PDB entry 8P8B | electron microscopy, 2.90 A resolution | chains 3 and c of the 38 polymer chains in the assembly

# Chain 3
Molecule: 23S ribosomal RNA
Organism: Mycoplasmoides pneumoniae M129
Sequence (2907 nucleotides; row label = number of the first residue in the row):
     1 UACAAUAAGU UACUAAGGGC UUAUGGUGGA UGCCUUGGCA CUAAUAGGCG AUGAAGGACG
    61 UGUUAACCUG CGAUAAGCUU CGGGUAGGUG GUAAGAACCU CAGAUCCGGA GAUUUCCGAA
   121 UGGAGCAAUC CGGUAGUUGG AAACAGCUAU CAUUAAUUGA UGAAUAAAUA GUCAAUUAAA
   181 GCAAUACGUG GUGAAGUGAA ACAUCUCAGU AGCCACAGGA AAAGAAAACG AAUGUGAUUC
   241 CGUGUGUAGU GGCGAGCGAA AGCGGAACAG GCCAAACUUA UCAUUAGAUA GGGGUUGUAG
   301 GGCUUGCAAU GUGGACUUGA AAACGAUAGA AGAAGCUGUU GGAAAGCAGC GCGCAAAAGG
   361 GUGAUAGCCC CGUAUUUGAA AUUGUUUUCA UACCUAGCGA GAUCCCUGAG UAGCUCGGAA
   421 AACGUUAUUU UGAGUGAAUC UGCCCAGACC AUUGGGUAAG CCUAAAUACU AAUUAGUGAC
   481 CGAUAGCGAA ACAGUACCGU GAGGGAAAGG UGAAAAGAAC CCAGAGAUGG GAGUGAAAUA
   541 GAUUCUGAAA CCAUAUGCCU ACAACGUGUC AGAGCACAUU AAUGUGUGAU GGCGUGCGUU
   601 UUGAAGUAUG AGCCGGCGAG UUAUGAUAGC AAGCGUUAGU UAACCAGGAG AUGGGGAGCU
   661 GUAGCGAAAG CGAGUUUUAA AAGAGCGUUU GUUUGUUAUU AUAGACCCGA AACGGGUUGA
   721 GCUAGUCAUG AGCAGGUUGA AGGUUGAGUA ACAUCAACUG GAGGACCGAA CCGACUCUCG
   781 UUGAAACGAU AGCGGAUGAC UUGUGAUUAG GGGUGAAAUU CCAAUCGAAA UCCGUGAUAG
   841 CUGGUUCUCG UCGAAAUAGC UUUAAGGCUA GCGUGAGAUC ACAAAUAAGU GGAGGUAAAG
   901 CUACUGAAUG UAUGAUGGCG CCACCUAGGC GUACUGAAUA CAAUUAAACU CUGAAUGCCA
   961 UUUAUUUUAU UCUCGCAGUC AGACAGUGGG GGAUAAGCUU CAUUGUCAAG AGGGGAAGAG
  1021 CCCAGAUCAU UAAAUAAGGU CCCCAAAAUA UACUAAGUGG AAAAGGAUGU GAAAGUGCUA
  1081 AAACAGCAAG GAUGUUGGCU UAGAAGCAGC CAUCGUUUAA AGAGUGCGUA ACAGCUCACU
  1141 UGUCGAGUGU UUUUGCGCCG AAGAUGUAAC GGGGCUAAGU AUAUUACCGA AUUUAUGGAU
  1201 AAGAUUUAUA UCUUGUGGUA GACGAGCGUU GUAUUGGAGU UGAAGUCAAA GCGUGAGCAU
  1261 UGGUGGAUCC AAUACAAGUG AGAAUGCCGG CAUGAGUAAC GCUUGGGAGU GAGAAUCUCC
  1321 CAAACCGAUU GACUAAGGUU UCCUGGACCA GGGUCGUCCU UCCAGGGUUA GUCUGGACCU
  1381 AAGCUGAGGC UGAAAAGCGU AGGCGAUGGA CAACAGGUUA AUAUUCCUGU ACUUACAGUU
  1441 AGACUGAUGG AGUGACAAAG AAGGUUUUCC ACCCCCAUAA UUGGAUUUGG GGAUAAAUCA
  1501 UAAGGUGGUA CAAUAGGCAA AUCCGUUGUG CAUAACAUUG AGUGAUGAUG UCGAGUGAAU
  1561 GAGUGAUCAA GUAGCGAAGG UGGUAUUAAU CAUGCUUUCA AGAAAAGCUU CUAGGGUUAA
  1621 UCUAGCUGUA ACCAGUACCG AGAACGAACA CACGUAGUCA AGGAGAGGAU CCUAAGGUUA
  1681 GCGAGUGAAC UAUAGCCAAG GAACUCUGCA AAUUAACCCC GUAAGUUAGC GAGAAGGGGU
  1741 GCUUAUGUAA AAGUAAGCCG CAGUGAAGAA CGAGGGGGGA CUGUUUAACU AAAACACAAC
  1801 UCUAUGCCAA ACCGUAAGGU GAUGUAUAUG GGGUGACACC UGCCCAGUGC UGGAAGGUUA
  1861 AAGAAGGAGG UUAGCGCAAG CGAAGCUUUU AACUGAAGCC CCAGUGAACG GCGGCCGUAA
  1921 CUAUAACGGU CCUAAGGUAG CGAAAUUCCU AGUCGGGUAA AUUCCGUCCC GCUUGAAUGG
  1981 UGUAACCAUC UCUUGACUGU CUCGGCUAUA GACUCGGUGA AAUCCAGGUA CGGGUGAAGA
  2041 CACCCGUUAG GCGCAACGGG ACGGAAAGAC CCCGUGAAGC UUUACUGUAG CUUAAUAUUG
  2101 AUCAGGACAU UAUCAUGUAG AGAAUAGGUA GGAGCAAUCG AUGCAAGUUC GCUAGGACUU
  2161 GUUGAUGCGA AAGGUGGAAU ACUACCCUUG GUUGUGUGCU GUUCUAAUUG GUAACUGUUA
  2221 UCCAGUUUCA AGACAGUGUU AGGUGGGCAG UUUGACUGGG GCGGUCGCCU CCUAAAAGGU
  2281 AACGGAGGCG UACAAAGGUA CCUUCAGUAC GGUUGGAAAU CGUAUGUAGA GUGUAAUGGU
  2341 GUAAGGGUGC UUGACUGUGA GACAUACAGG UCGAACAGGU GAGAAAUCAG GUCAUAGUGA
  2401 UCCGGUGGUC CAGUAUGGAA UGGCCAUCGC UCAACGGAUA AAAGCUACUC CGGGGAUAAC
  2461 AGGCUGAUAC UGCCCAAGAG UUCAUAUCGA CGGCAGUGUU UGGCACCUCG AUGUCGACUC
  2521 AUCUCAUCCU CGAGCUGAAG CAGGUUCGAA GGGUUCGGCU GUUCGCCGAU UAAAGAGAUA
  2581 CGUGAGUUGG GUUCAAACCG UCGUGAGACA GGUUGGUCCC UAUCUAUUGU GCCCGUAGGA
  2641 AGAUUGAAGA GUGUUGCUUC UAGUACGAGA GGACCGAAGC GAGGACACCU CUUAUGCUCC
  2701 AGUUGUAGCG CCAGCUGCAC CGCUGGGUAG UAACGUGUCU AUUAGAUAAA CGCUGAAAGC
  2761 AUCUAAGUGU GAAACUAUCU CAAAGAUUAA UCUUCCCAUU UCGCAAGAAA GUAAGAGCCG
  2821 UCAAAGACGA UGACGUUGAU AGGUUACAGG UGUAAGCAUA GUGAUAUGUU GAGCUGAGUA
  2881 AUACUAAUUG CUCGAGGACU UAUUGGA
Disordered / not traced: 1-7, 2901-2907
Modified residues: 1MG (1N-methylguanosine-5'-monophosphate) at position 783; OMG (o2'-methylguanosine-5'-monophosphate) at position 2259; 2MA (2-methyladenosine-5'-monophosphate) at position 2511
Bound ions: Mg2+ site 1: A16, G17; Mg2+ site 2: G196, U2251; Mg2+ site 3 near U197 (its only coordinating residue here); Mg2+ site 4: A201, C202; Mg2+ site 5 near A222 (its only coordinating residue here); Mg2+ site 6 near A331 (its only coordinating residue here); Mg2+ site 7 near A333 (its only coordinating residue here); Mg2+ site 8: U428, C445; Mg2+ site 9 near G442 (its only coordinating residue here); Mg2+ site 10: G447, A2415; Mg2+ site 11 near A458 (its only coordinating residue here); Mg2+ site 12: U484, A508; 128 more Mg2+ sites not listed; 1 more K+ sites not listed
Small-molecule neighbours:
  - chloramphenicol (CLM): G2068, A2069, A2459, C2460, 2MA_2511, U2512, G2513, U2514
  - pentane-1,5-diamine (N2P), molecule 1: C565, C593, G594, C2043, C2044, C2045
  - pentane-1,5-diamine (N2P), molecule 2: G721, C722, U804, G805, A806
  - pentane-1,5-diamine (N2P), molecule 3: 1MG_783, A784, A785, G1301, G1353, C1649
  - 1,4-diaminobutane (PUT), molecule 1: G620, U621, A698, U699, U700
  - 1,4-diaminobutane (PUT), molecule 2: A711, A712, G827, A828, U2449, C2450
  - 1,4-diaminobutane (PUT), molecule 3: U737, U738, G739, G761, A762, G763, A765, G1460, A1461
  - 1,4-diaminobutane (PUT), molecule 4: A1324, C1325, C1672, U1673, A2707, G2708, G2717, C2718
  - 1,4-diaminobutane (PUT), molecule 5: C1348, C1349, A1350, G1351, G1352, G1356, U1357, C1358
  - 1,4-diaminobutane (PUT), molecule 6: C1912, G1937, U1973, U1974, G1975, U2601
  - 1,4-diaminobutane (PUT), molecule 7: A2274, U2280, A2281
  - spermidine (SPD), molecule 1: U500, G1338, U1339, G1646, A1647
  - spermidine (SPD), molecule 2: A518, A519, C520, U528, G530, G531, A542, U543
  - spermidine (SPD), molecule 3: C593, C1044, A1045
  - spermidine (SPD), molecule 4: G594, U595, G1012, G1013, A1017, G1018, C2043
  - spermidine (SPD), molecule 5: G596, C597, G606, U607, U609, G610, A611, C2025, A2061, C2062, G2063, G2064
  - spermidine (SPD), molecule 6: U776, C777, U778, U2588, G2589, U2617, C2618
  - spermidine (SPD), molecule 7: G780, U781, A2585, G2586, U2587, C2620, U2621
  - spermidine (SPD), molecule 8: A865, A981, G982, OMG_2259, A2456, U2457
  - spermidine (SPD), molecule 9: U896, A897, A947, A948, C949, U950, U2273, A2274, A2275
  - spermidine (SPD), molecule 10: G1695, C2699, C2721, C2723, U2724, G2725, G2726
  - spermidine (SPD), molecule 11: U1707, G1708, C1992, U1993, U1994, C2559, U2560
  - spermidine (SPD), molecule 12: G1999, C2001, U2002, G2004, C2518, U2519
  - spermidine (SPD), molecule 13: C2031, G2032, G2033, G2034, A2040, C2041, A2042, C2043, C2044, G2059, G2060
  - spermidine (SPD), molecule 14: U2291, A2292, A2296, G2297, G2333, U2334, G2345, U2392, C2393, G2397
  - spermidine (SPD), molecule 15: C2689, U2693, A2694, U2695, G2696, G2727, U2728, A2729, G2730, U2731
  - spermidine (SPD), molecule 16: U2690, A2729, G2730, A2824, G2878, U2879
  - spermine (SPM), molecule 1: G618, A619, G620, U621, G1278, U1279, G1280
  - spermine (SPM), molecule 2: A724, G725, U801, G815, A816, A817, A818, U820, U1784, U1785
  - spermine (SPM), molecule 3: A1161, A1162, C2525, A2526, G2548, A2549, A2550

# Chain c
Name: 50S ribosomal protein L4
Organism: Mycoplasmoides pneumoniae M129
Reference sequence: P75579 (RL4_MYCPN); numbering as in UniProt (aligned over 1-212)
Chain sequence (212 residues; row label = number of the first residue in the row):
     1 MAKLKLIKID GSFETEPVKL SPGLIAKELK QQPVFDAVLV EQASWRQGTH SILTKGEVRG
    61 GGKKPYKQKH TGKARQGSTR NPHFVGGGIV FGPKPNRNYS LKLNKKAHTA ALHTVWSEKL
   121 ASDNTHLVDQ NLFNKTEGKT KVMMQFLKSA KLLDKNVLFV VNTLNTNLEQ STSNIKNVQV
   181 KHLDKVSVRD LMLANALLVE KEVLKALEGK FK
Disordered / not traced: 1
Small-molecule neighbours: spermine (SPM): Ile89, Phe91, Gly92

# How chain 3 and chain c interact
Contacting residue pairs - 159 pairs, chain 3 then chain c:
  C39(3) - Ser51(c)  sugar contact
  A40(3) - Thr49(c)  base contact
  A40(3) - Ser51(c)  sugar contact
  A40(3) - Pro95(c)  sugar contact
  U185(3) - Arg59(c)  hydrogen bond to the base
  G353(3) - Lys141(c)  phosphate contact
  C354(3) - Lys139(c)  salt bridge to the phosphate
  C354(3) - Thr140(c)  base contact
  C354(3) - Lys141(c)  phosphate contact
  C354(3) - Met144(c)  base contact
  C354(3) - Asn174(c)  hydrogen bond to the base
  A355(3) - Gly138(c)  phosphate contact
  A355(3) - Lys139(c)  phosphate contact
  A355(3) - Thr140(c)  hydrogen bond to the phosphate
  A355(3) - Gln170(c)  hydrogen bond to the base
  A356(3) - Ser173(c)  hydrogen bond to the phosphate
  A356(3) - Asn174(c)  phosphate contact
  A357(3) - Asn174(c)  hydrogen bond to the sugar
  A357(3) - Lys176(c)  sugar contact
  U477(3) - Gln47(c)  hydrogen bond to the base
  G478(3) - Gln47(c)  sugar contact
  G478(3) - Thr49(c)  hydrogen bond to the base
  A479(3) - Gln42(c)  hydrogen bond to the base
  A479(3) - Arg46(c)  phosphate contact
  A479(3) - Gln47(c)  hydrogen bond to the phosphate
  A479(3) - Gly48(c)  phosphate contact
  C480(3) - Arg46(c)  salt bridge to the phosphate
  C480(3) - His50(c)  phosphate contact
  U484(3) - Val85(c)  phosphate contact
  A485(3) - Val85(c)  phosphate contact
  A485(3) - Gly86(c)  phosphate contact
  A485(3) - Gly87(c)  phosphate contact
  G486(3) - Ile52(c)  phosphate contact
  G486(3) - Ile89(c)  phosphate contact
  C487(3) - Leu53(c)  phosphate contact
  G488(3) - Val58(c)  phosphate contact
  G488(3) - Arg59(c)  hydrogen bond to the phosphate
  G488(3) - Arg80(c)  sugar contact
  G494(3) - Arg59(c)  hydrogen bond to the base
  G504(3) - Lys63(c)  sugar contact
  G505(3) - Gly60(c)  phosphate contact
  G505(3) - Gly61(c)  hydrogen bond to the phosphate
  A506(3) - Arg80(c)  salt bridge to the phosphate
  G616(3) - Val85(c)  base contact
  G618(3) - Pro82(c)  sugar contact
  G618(3) - His83(c)  sugar contact
  G620(3) - Phe91(c)  phosphate contact
  U621(3) - Phe91(c)  stacking on the base
  U622(3) - Asn96(c)  hydrogen bond to the sugar
  U622(3) - Arg97(c)  phosphate contact
  A623(3) - Asn96(c)  sugar contact
  A623(3) - Arg97(c)  phosphate contact
  A623(3) - Asn98(c)  hydrogen bond to the phosphate
  A632(3) - Gln32(c)  sugar contact
  A632(3) - Pro33(c)  sugar contact
  G633(3) - Lys30(c)  phosphate contact
  G633(3) - Pro33(c)  sugar contact
  G633(3) - Asn104(c)  base contact
  G633(3) - Lys106(c)  sugar contact
  G633(3) - Ala107(c)  hydrogen bond to the sugar
  C634(3) - Lys30(c)  salt bridge to the phosphate
  C634(3) - Lys106(c)  sugar contact
  U640(3) - Lys102(c)  hydrogen bond to the phosphate
  U640(3) - Lys106(c)  salt bridge to the phosphate
  U641(3) - Lys102(c)  salt bridge to the phosphate
  U641(3) - Asn104(c)  phosphate contact
  U641(3) - Lys105(c)  phosphate contact
  G647(3) - Lys185(c)  hydrogen bond to the sugar
  G648(3) - Trp45(c)  base contact
  G648(3) - Lys181(c)  hydrogen bond to the base
  G648(3) - Lys185(c)  base contact
  A649(3) - Gln47(c)  hydrogen bond to the base
  G650(3) - Glu41(c)  sugar contact
  G650(3) - Ser44(c)  hydrogen bond to the phosphate
  G650(3) - Trp45(c)  hydrogen bond to the sugar
  G650(3) - Lys185(c)  hydrogen bond to the base
  G650(3) - Ser187(c)  base contact
  G650(3) - Asp190(c)  base contact
  A651(3) - Glu41(c)  sugar contact
  A651(3) - Ser44(c)  sugar contact
  A651(3) - His108(c)  hydrogen bond to the sugar
  A651(3) - Asp184(c)  hydrogen bond to the base
  A651(3) - Lys185(c)  base contact
  A651(3) - Val186(c)  base contact
  A651(3) - Ser187(c)  base contact
  U652(3) - Leu103(c)  phosphate contact
  U652(3) - His108(c)  sugar contact
  G653(3) - Lys105(c)  phosphate contact
  G654(3) - Lys105(c)  salt bridge to the phosphate
  G655(3) - Lys105(c)  hydrogen bond to the base
  U693(3) - Lys102(c)  hydrogen bond to the sugar
  U693(3) - Asn104(c)  hydrogen bond to the base
  U694(3) - Lys102(c)  hydrogen bond to the sugar
  U694(3) - Asn104(c)  sugar contact
  G695(3) - Leu101(c)  sugar contact
  G695(3) - Lys102(c)  phosphate contact
  C706(3) - Phe91(c)  phosphate contact
  C707(3) - Pro82(c)  phosphate contact
  C707(3) - Val90(c)  sugar contact
  C708(3) - Lys55(c)  salt bridge to the phosphate
  C708(3) - Asn81(c)  hydrogen bond to the phosphate
  C708(3) - Pro82(c)  phosphate contact
  C708(3) - His83(c)  sugar contact
  G709(3) - Lys64(c)  phosphate contact
  G709(3) - Gln68(c)  hydrogen bond to the sugar
  G709(3) - Arg75(c)  sugar contact
  G709(3) - Gln76(c)  sugar contact
  G709(3) - Gly77(c)  phosphate contact
  G709(3) - Ser78(c)  phosphate contact
  G709(3) - Asn81(c)  hydrogen bond to the phosphate
  A710(3) - Lys64(c)  salt bridge to the phosphate
  A710(3) - Gln68(c)  sugar contact
  A710(3) - Gly77(c)  phosphate contact
  A711(3) - Lys64(c)  salt bridge to the phosphate
  C832(3) - Lys63(c)  phosphate contact
  C833(3) - Gly62(c)  phosphate contact
  G836(3) - Thr54(c)  hydrogen bond to the base
  G836(3) - Lys55(c)  hydrogen bond to the sugar
  G836(3) - Gly56(c)  hydrogen bond to the base
  G836(3) - Val90(c)  base contact
  U842(3) - Arg75(c)  hydrogen bond to the base
  A1233(3) - Gln42(c)  hydrogen bond to the sugar
  A1233(3) - Arg189(c)  hydrogen bond to the sugar
  U1234(3) - Arg189(c)  phosphate contact
  U1235(3) - Asn156(c)  hydrogen bond to the phosphate
  U1235(3) - Leu193(c)  phosphate contact
  A1274(3) - Phe35(c)  sugar contact
  C1275(3) - Leu39(c)  sugar contact
  A1276(3) - Arg46(c)  hydrogen bond to the sugar
  A1277(3) - Arg97(c)  hydrogen bond to the phosphate
  G1278(3) - Ile52(c)  base contact
  G1278(3) - Ile89(c)  base contact
  G1278(3) - Pro93(c)  base contact
  G1278(3) - Arg97(c)  salt bridge to the phosphate
  A1284(3) - His83(c)  base contact
  U1285(3) - Gly72(c)  base contact
  U1285(3) - Lys73(c)  hydrogen bond to the base
  U1285(3) - Ala74(c)  base contact
  U1285(3) - Arg75(c)  base contact
  G1286(3) - Ala74(c)  phosphate contact
  G1286(3) - Gln76(c)  hydrogen bond to the phosphate
  G1286(3) - His83(c)  hydrogen bond to the base
  C1287(3) - Gln76(c)  sugar contact
  C1287(3) - His83(c)  sugar contact
  C1287(3) - Phe84(c)  sugar contact
  C1287(3) - Val85(c)  hydrogen bond to the sugar
  C1288(3) - Val85(c)  sugar contact
  A2066(3) - His70(c)  hydrogen bond to the sugar
  A2066(3) - Gly72(c)  phosphate contact
  A2067(3) - Lys69(c)  hydrogen bond to the sugar
  A2067(3) - His70(c)  hydrogen bond to the phosphate
  A2067(3) - Thr71(c)  phosphate contact
  A2067(3) - Arg75(c)  base contact
  G2068(3) - Lys69(c)  salt bridge to the phosphate
  C2451(3) - Lys69(c)  phosphate contact
  G2452(3) - Gln68(c)  hydrogen bond to the phosphate
  G2452(3) - Lys69(c)  salt bridge to the phosphate
  G2452(3) - Arg75(c)  salt bridge to the phosphate
  G2453(3) - Arg75(c)  salt bridge to the phosphate
Other interface residues (no listed pair), chain 3 (81 interface residues in all): C41, A358, A619, U624, G639, U696, G704, A2069
Other interface residues (no listed pair), chain c (88 interface residues in all): Asp36, Ala37, Val40, Ala43, Gly92, Tyr99, Ala110, Ile175

# Summary
81 residues of chain 3 and 88 residues of chain c are in contact; the contacts include 49 hydrogen bonds, 15
salt bridges and 1 aromatic stacking contact. Among the polar pairs are U185(3)-Arg59(c), C354(3)-Asn174(c)
and A355(3)-Gln170(c).
Here chain 3 is 23S ribosomal RNA and chain c is 50S ribosomal protein L4, both from Mycoplasmoides pneumoniae
M129. Entry 8P8B (Mycoplasma pneumoniae large ribosomal subunit in chloramphenicol-treated cells) was
determined by electron microscopy (same publication as 8P6P, 8P7X, 8P7Y, 8P8V and 8P8W).
